PDB entry 7W5Z | electron microscopy, 3.02 A resolution | chains c2 and 6b of the 116 polymer chains in the assembly

== Chain c2 ==
Name: Cytochrome c oxidase subunit 2
Source organism: Tetrahymena thermophila
Notes: EC 1.9.3.1
Reference sequence: Q950Y9 (Q950Y9_TETTH); residue numbers follow UniProt; this construct covers 1-604
Chain sequence (604 residues; each row starts with the number of its first residue):
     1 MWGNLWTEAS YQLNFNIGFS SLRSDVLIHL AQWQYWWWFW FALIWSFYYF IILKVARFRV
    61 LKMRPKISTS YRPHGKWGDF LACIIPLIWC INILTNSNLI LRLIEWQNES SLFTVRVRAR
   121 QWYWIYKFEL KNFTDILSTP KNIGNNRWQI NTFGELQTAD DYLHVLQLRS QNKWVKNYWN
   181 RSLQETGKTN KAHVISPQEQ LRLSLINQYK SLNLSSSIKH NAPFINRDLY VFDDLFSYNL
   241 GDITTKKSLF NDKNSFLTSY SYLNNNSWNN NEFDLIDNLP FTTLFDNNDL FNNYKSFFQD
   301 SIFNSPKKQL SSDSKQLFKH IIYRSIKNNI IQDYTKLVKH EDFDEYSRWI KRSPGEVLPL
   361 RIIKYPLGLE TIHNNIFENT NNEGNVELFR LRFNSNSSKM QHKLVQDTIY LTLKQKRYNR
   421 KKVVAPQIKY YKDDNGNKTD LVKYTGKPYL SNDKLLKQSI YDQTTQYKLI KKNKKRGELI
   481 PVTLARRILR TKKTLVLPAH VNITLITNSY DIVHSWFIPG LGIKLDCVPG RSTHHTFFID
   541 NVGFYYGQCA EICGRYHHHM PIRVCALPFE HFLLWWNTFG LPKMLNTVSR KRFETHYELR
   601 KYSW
Unresolved in the structure: 432-438, 584-604
Bound ions: Cu ion site 1: His514, Cys549, Cys553, Met560; Cu ion site 2: Cys549, Glu551, Cys553, His557; Mg2+: Glu551 (shared with 1 residue of chain c1)
Residues lining bound ligands: heme a (HEA): Trp38, Phe41, Trp89

== Chain 6b ==
Name: Cytochrome c oxidase subunit 6B
Source organism: Tetrahymena thermophila
Reference sequence: Q24I72 (Q24I72_TETTS); residue numbers follow UniProt; this construct covers 1-230
Chain sequence (230 residues; numbered 1 to 230; the number before each row is that of its first residue):
     1 MSSAVEKKDL PADYGKMPAG YNFLTRGKDW REYDKDFILR TDAVWEKFQL EHFFRNYMKC
    61 FFFDHGLKKY QMFEPEDMYT VVFEGWALDD LITFPGFTPT GRTNSYQIGL SPRQRTVVPT
   121 QTFYQMQDYY MLCGLRFERW FRCDLVYHDQ RHTKFDQVKN QKNYKTYPCY REYYEAQYAC
   181 QDDMFDFLME LAYARRAADN FESDFASHEL TTLPTFYDTP KAAERKTYTY
Unresolved in the structure: 1-9
Disulfide bonds: Cys133-Cys180, Cys143-Cys169

== Chain c2 / chain 6b interface ==
Contacting residue pairs - 223 pairs, chain c2 then chain 6b:
  Met1(c2) with Glu76(6b), hydrogen bond (backbone-backbone); Met78(6b), hydrophobic; Val81(6b), hydrophobic; Val82(6b), hydrophobic
  Trp2(c2) with Cys60(6b); Met72(6b), hydrophobic; Phe73(6b); Glu74(6b); Pro75(6b)
  Gly3(c2) with Lys59(6b)
  Asn4(c2) with Asn56(6b)
  Leu5(c2) with Asn56(6b)
  Trp6(c2) with Met78(6b), hydrophobic
  Glu8(c2) with Asp77(6b); Met78(6b), hydrogen bond (side chain-backbone)
  Tyr11(c2) with Met78(6b)
  Trp106(c2) with Tyr124(6b)
  Asn108(c2) with Tyr129(6b), hydrogen bond; Tyr178(6b), hydrogen bond (backbone-side chain)
  Glu109(c2) with Arg113(6b), hydrogen bond (backbone-side chain); Thr120(6b); Gln121(6b), hydrogen bond; Tyr124(6b)
  Ser110(c2) with Leu110(6b); Arg113(6b)
  Ser111(c2) with Leu110(6b); Arg113(6b), hydrogen bond (backbone-side chain)
  Leu112(c2) with Leu110(6b)
  Thr114(c2) with Tyr178(6b)
  Arg116(c2) with Gln177(6b), hydrogen bond (side chain-backbone); Tyr178(6b); Cys180(6b); Gln181(6b)
  Val117(c2) with Gln181(6b)
  Arg118(c2) with Gln181(6b); Asp182(6b), salt bridge; Asp183(6b), salt bridge
  Lys127(c2) with Asp182(6b)
  Glu129(c2) with Gln177(6b)
  Lys131(c2) with Gln114(6b)
  Ser138(c2) with Ser111(6b)
  Thr139(c2) with Ile108(6b); Gly109(6b)
  Pro140(c2) with Gln107(6b); Ile108(6b); Gly109(6b), hydrogen bond (backbone-backbone); Leu110(6b); Ser111(6b)
  Lys141(c2) with Tyr106(6b); Gln107(6b)
  Asn142(c2) with Gln107(6b), hydrogen bond (backbone-backbone)
  Ile143(c2) with Tyr106(6b), hydrophobic
  Trp148(c2) with Gln107(6b); Ile108(6b); Gly109(6b)
  Ile150(c2) with Pro112(6b)
  Gly154(c2) with Gln114(6b), hydrogen bond (backbone-side chain)
  Glu155(c2) with Arg115(6b), salt bridge; Arg171(6b), salt bridge
  Leu156(c2) with Gln114(6b); Tyr170(6b), hydrophobic; Arg171(6b); Tyr174(6b), hydrophobic
  Gln157(c2) with Tyr170(6b)
  Asp160(c2) with Asp156(6b); Tyr164(6b); Thr166(6b); Tyr170(6b); Tyr174(6b), hydrogen bond
  Asp161(c2) with Tyr164(6b), hydrogen bond; Thr166(6b), hydrogen bond
  His164(c2) with Gln161(6b); Tyr164(6b), hydrogen bond
  Gln167(c2) with Tyr174(6b), hydrogen bond
  Gln171(c2) with Gln157(6b), hydrogen bond
  Arg348(c2) with Glu190(6b), salt bridge; Tyr193(6b)
  Trp349(c2) with Tyr193(6b)
  Ile350(c2) with Tyr193(6b)
  Lys351(c2) with Tyr193(6b), hydrogen bond (backbone-side chain); Ala194(6b); Ala197(6b)
  Arg352(c2) with Ala197(6b)
  Ser353(c2) with Ala197(6b), hydrogen bond (side chain-backbone)
  Pro354(c2) with Ala198(6b)
  Glu356(c2) with Ala198(6b)
  Val357(c2) with Ala197(6b)
  Arg361(c2) with Asp199(6b), salt bridge; Phe201(6b); Asp204(6b), salt bridge
  Ile363(c2) with Val146(6b), hydrophobic; Phe201(6b), hydrophobic
  Lys364(c2) with Val146(6b)
  Tyr365(c2) with Val146(6b), hydrophobic; Tyr147(6b), hydrophobic; Gln150(6b), hydrogen bond; Lys154(6b)
  Pro366(c2) with Val146(6b); Tyr147(6b)
  Leu369(c2) with Val117(6b); Cys143(6b), hydrophobic; Glu172(6b)
  Glu370(c2) with Tyr170(6b), hydrogen bond; Arg171(6b), salt bridge
  Thr371(c2) with Arg115(6b)
  Ile372(c2) with Arg115(6b)
  Glu378(c2) with Lys165(6b), salt bridge; Thr166(6b); Pro168(6b)
  Asn379(c2) with Tyr147(6b), hydrogen bond; Lys154(6b); Phe155(6b)
  Arg390(c2) with Val146(6b), hydrogen bond (side chain-backbone); Asp149(6b), salt bridge; Gln150(6b)
  Arg392(c2) with Leu145(6b), hydrogen bond (side chain-backbone); Val146(6b), hydrogen bond (side chain-backbone); His148(6b), hydrogen bond; Asp149(6b), salt bridge; Asp199(6b), salt bridge
  Met400(c2) with Tyr193(6b)
  Gln401(c2) with Tyr193(6b), hydrogen bond (backbone-side chain); Ala197(6b)
  His402(c2) with Tyr193(6b); Arg196(6b)
  Lys403(c2) with Glu190(6b), salt bridge; Tyr193(6b)
  Leu404(c2) with Met189(6b), hydrophobic; Ala192(6b), hydrophobic; Tyr193(6b), hydrophobic; Arg196(6b)
  Asp407(c2) with Arg151(6b), salt bridge; Tyr173(6b)
  Thr408(c2) with Tyr173(6b)
  Tyr410(c2) with Gln177(6b), hydrogen bond
  Tyr418(c2) with Glu84(6b), hydrogen bond
  Lys421(c2) with Glu84(6b), salt bridge; Asp89(6b), salt bridge
  Val424(c2) with Trp86(6b); Ala87(6b), hydrophobic
  Gln427(c2) with Asp64(6b); Gln71(6b), hydrogen bond; Leu91(6b)
  Lys429(c2) with Leu67(6b)
  Tyr444(c2) with Asp64(6b); Gly66(6b); Leu67(6b), hydrophobic
  Pro448(c2) with Trp86(6b)
  Tyr449(c2) with Gly85(6b); Trp86(6b), hydrophobic
  Leu450(c2) with Phe62(6b), hydrophobic; Val81(6b), hydrophobic; Gly85(6b), hydrogen bond (backbone-backbone); Leu88(6b), hydrophobic
  Lys454(c2) with Phe62(6b)
  Leu455(c2) with Phe63(6b)
  Leu456(c2) with Phe63(6b), hydrogen bond (backbone-backbone); Asp64(6b); His65(6b), hydrogen bond (backbone-backbone); Gln71(6b); Leu88(6b), hydrophobic
  Gln458(c2) with Asp64(6b); Gly66(6b)
  Gln463(c2) with Trp86(6b), hydrogen bond (side chain-backbone)
  Gln466(c2) with Trp86(6b)
  Tyr467(c2) with Trp86(6b)
  Ile470(c2) with Trp86(6b), hydrophobic
  Thr483(c2) with Met78(6b); Tyr79(6b), hydrogen bond (backbone-backbone)
  Leu484(c2) with Tyr79(6b); Phe83(6b), hydrophobic
  Arg486(c2) with Tyr79(6b)
  Arg490(c2) with Tyr79(6b); Thr80(6b), hydrogen bond; Glu84(6b), salt bridge
  Thr494(c2) with Pro75(6b), hydrogen bond (side chain-backbone)
  Val496(c2) with Pro75(6b), hydrophobic
  Val501(c2) with Ile108(6b), hydrophobic; Leu110(6b), hydrophobic
  Thr504(c2) with Tyr178(6b)
  Ile506(c2) with Tyr178(6b); Gln181(6b), hydrogen bond (backbone-side chain)
  Thr507(c2) with Gln181(6b)
  Asn508(c2) with Gln181(6b)
  Arg531(c2) with Asp128(6b), salt bridge
  Ser532(c2) with Asp128(6b), hydrogen bond (backbone-side chain); Tyr129(6b), hydrogen bond (side chain-backbone); Ala179(6b); Gln181(6b)
  Thr533(c2) with Gln127(6b); Asp128(6b)
  His534(c2) with Gln127(6b), hydrogen bond (backbone-side chain); Tyr129(6b); Tyr178(6b), hydrogen bond (side chain-backbone); Ala179(6b)
  His535(c2) with Gln127(6b), hydrogen bond
  Phe544(c2) with Asp77(6b)
  Arg563(c2) with Pro75(6b); Glu76(6b), salt bridge; Asp77(6b), salt bridge
  Pro568(c2) with Tyr57(6b)
  Phe569(c2) with Ile108(6b), hydrophobic
  Glu570(c2) with Tyr57(6b), hydrogen bond; Ser105(6b), hydrogen bond; Tyr106(6b)
  His571(c2) with Tyr57(6b), hydrogen bond (side chain-backbone); Met58(6b); Cys60(6b); Phe97(6b)
  Leu573(c2) with Asn104(6b)
  Leu574(c2) with Cys60(6b), hydrophobic; Met72(6b), hydrophobic; Phe94(6b), hydrophobic; Gly96(6b); Phe97(6b), hydrophobic
  Trp575(c2) with Glu74(6b); Pro75(6b)
  Thr578(c2) with Ile92(6b); Pro95(6b)
  Phe579(c2) with Met72(6b), hydrophobic; Phe73(6b); Glu74(6b); Ile92(6b), hydrophobic
Other interface residues (no listed pair), chain c2 (129 interface residues in all): Gln107, Asp135, Leu168, Tyr178, Glu387, Val405, Lys443, Lys457, Lys474, Ala485, Lys493, Ala499, Asn502, Tyr510, Gly530, Cys565, Leu567
Other interface residues (no listed pair), chain 6b (100 interface residues in all): Gln125, Trp140, Asp144, Met184, Phe185

== Overview ==
The interface between chain c2 and chain 6b involves 129 residues on one side and 100 on the other, with 46
hydrogen bonds and 20 salt bridges. Polar contacts include Arg118(c2)-Asp182(6b), Arg118(c2)-Asp183(6b) and
Glu155(c2)-Arg115(6b). Ligands of chain c2: heme a.
Here chain c2 is Cytochrome c oxidase subunit 2 and chain 6b is Cytochrome c oxidase subunit 6B, both from
Tetrahymena thermophila. Entry 7W5Z (Cryo-EM structure of Tetrahymena thermophila mitochondrial complex IV,
composite dimer model) was determined by electron microscopy (same publication as 7TGH).
